5FYW - chains A and N of the 22 polymer chains in the assembly; structure by electron microscopy, 4.35 A resolution (low resolution: residue-level contacts below are approximate; hydrogen-bond / salt-bridge calls are withheld).

== Chain A ==
Protein: DNA-directed RNA polymerase II subunit RPB1
From: Saccharomyces cerevisiae
Notes: EC 2.7.7.6
UniProt: P04050 (RPB1_YEAST); residue numbers follow UniProt; this construct covers 1-1733
Sequence (1733 residues; numbered 1 to 1733; the number before each row is that of its first residue):
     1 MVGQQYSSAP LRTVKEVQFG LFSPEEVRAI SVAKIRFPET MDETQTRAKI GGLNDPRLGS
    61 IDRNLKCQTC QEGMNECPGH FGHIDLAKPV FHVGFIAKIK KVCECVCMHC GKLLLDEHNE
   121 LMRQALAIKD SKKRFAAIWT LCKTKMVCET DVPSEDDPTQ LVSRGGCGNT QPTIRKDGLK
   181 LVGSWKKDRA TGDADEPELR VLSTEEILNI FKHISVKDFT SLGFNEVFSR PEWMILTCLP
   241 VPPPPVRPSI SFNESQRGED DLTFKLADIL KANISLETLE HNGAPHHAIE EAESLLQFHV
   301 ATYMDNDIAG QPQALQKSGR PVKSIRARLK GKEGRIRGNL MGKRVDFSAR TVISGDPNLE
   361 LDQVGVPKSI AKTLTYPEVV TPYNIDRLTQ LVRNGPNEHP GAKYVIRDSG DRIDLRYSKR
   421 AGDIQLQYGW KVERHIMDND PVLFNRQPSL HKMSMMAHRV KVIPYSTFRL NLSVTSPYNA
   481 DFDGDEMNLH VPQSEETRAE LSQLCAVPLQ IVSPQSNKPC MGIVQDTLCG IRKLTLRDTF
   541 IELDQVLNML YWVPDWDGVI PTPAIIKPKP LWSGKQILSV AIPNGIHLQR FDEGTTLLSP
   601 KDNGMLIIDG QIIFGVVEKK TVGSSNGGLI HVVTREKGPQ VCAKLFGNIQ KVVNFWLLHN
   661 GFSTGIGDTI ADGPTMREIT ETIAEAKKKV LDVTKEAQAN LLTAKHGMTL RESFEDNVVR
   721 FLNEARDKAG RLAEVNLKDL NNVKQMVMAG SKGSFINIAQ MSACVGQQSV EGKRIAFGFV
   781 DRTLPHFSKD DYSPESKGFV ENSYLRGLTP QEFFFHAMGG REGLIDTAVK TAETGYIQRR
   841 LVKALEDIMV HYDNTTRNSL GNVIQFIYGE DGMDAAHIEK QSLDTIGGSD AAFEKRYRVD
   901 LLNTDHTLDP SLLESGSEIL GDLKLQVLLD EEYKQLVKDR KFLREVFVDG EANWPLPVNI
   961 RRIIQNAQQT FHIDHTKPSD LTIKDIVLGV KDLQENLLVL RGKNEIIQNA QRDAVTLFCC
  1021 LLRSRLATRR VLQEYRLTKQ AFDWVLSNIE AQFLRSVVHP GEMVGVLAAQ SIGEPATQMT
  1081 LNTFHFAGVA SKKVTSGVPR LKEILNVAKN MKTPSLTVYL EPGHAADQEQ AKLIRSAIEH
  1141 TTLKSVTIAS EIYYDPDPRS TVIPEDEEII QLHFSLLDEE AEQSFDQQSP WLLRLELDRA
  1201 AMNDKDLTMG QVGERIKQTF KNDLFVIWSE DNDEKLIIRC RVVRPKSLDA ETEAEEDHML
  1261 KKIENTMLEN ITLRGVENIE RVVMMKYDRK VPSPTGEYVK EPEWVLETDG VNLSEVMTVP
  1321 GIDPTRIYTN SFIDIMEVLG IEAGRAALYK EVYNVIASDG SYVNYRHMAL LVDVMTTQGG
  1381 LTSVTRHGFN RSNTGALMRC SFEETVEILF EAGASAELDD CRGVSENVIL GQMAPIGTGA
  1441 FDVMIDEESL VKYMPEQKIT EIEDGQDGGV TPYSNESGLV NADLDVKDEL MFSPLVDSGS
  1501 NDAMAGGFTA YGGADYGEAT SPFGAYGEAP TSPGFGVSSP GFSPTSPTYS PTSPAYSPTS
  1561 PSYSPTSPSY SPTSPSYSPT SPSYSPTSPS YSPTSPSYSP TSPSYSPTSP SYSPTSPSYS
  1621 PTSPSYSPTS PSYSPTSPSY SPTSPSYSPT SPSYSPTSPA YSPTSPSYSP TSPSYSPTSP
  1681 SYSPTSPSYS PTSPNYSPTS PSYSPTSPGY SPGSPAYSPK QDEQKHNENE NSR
Unresolved in the structure: 1-2, 155-163, 188-196, 1080-1092, 1176-1186, 1244-1253, 1453-1733
Ion coordination: Zn2+ site 1: Cys67, Cys70, Cys77; Zn2+ site 2: Cys107, Cys110, Cys148; Mg2+: Asp481, Asp483, Asp485
Swiss-Prot annotation at these positions:
  - region: Pro248 to Asp260 (Lid loop), Asn306 to Lys323 (Rudder loop), Pro810 to Glu822 (Bridging helix)
  - binding site (Zn(2+)): Cys67, Cys70, Cys77, His80, Cys107, Cys110, Cys148, Cys167
  - binding site (Mg(2+)): Asp481, Asp483, Asp485
  - modified residue: Thr1471 (Phosphothreonine)
  - cross-link (Glycyl lysine isopeptide (Lys-Gly)): Lys695 (interchain with G-Cter in ubiquitin), Lys1246 (interchain with G-Cter in ubiquitin), Lys1350 (interchain with G-Cter in ubiquitin)
  - natural variant: Ser1653 to Pro1659 (deletion: In strain: A364A)
  - mutagenesis: Lys1246 (K1246R: Impairs ubiquitination during transcription stress)

== Chain N ==
Molecule: Nontemplate DNA
Sequence (72 nucleotides; row label = number of the first residue in the row):
     1 CGAGAACAGT AGCACGCTGT GTATATAATA GTGTGTTGTA CATAGCGGAG GTCGGTGGGG
    61 CACAACTGCG CT
Unresolved in the structure: 1-7, 43-59, 72

== How chain A and chain N interact ==
Residue-residue contacts (4):
  Trp139(A) - DC66(N)
  Arg175(A) - DT67(N)
  Ala1108(A) - DC63(N)
  Lys1109(A) - DC63(N)
Interface residues without a listed pair, chain A (5 interface residues in all): His1387
Interface residues without a listed pair, chain N (4 interface residues in all): DA64

== In short ==
The interface between chain A and chain N involves 5 residues on one side and 4 on the other. The Zn2+ site 1
is built by Cys67(A), Cys70(A) and Cys77(A). UniProt lists 8 Zn2+-binding residues, 3 Mg2+-binding residues
and one mutagenesis site on chain A.
Here chain A is DNA-directed RNA polymerase II subunit RPB1 (Saccharomyces cerevisiae) and chain N is
Nontemplate DNA. Entry 5FYW (Transcription initiation complex structures elucidate DNA opening (OC)) was
determined by electron microscopy together with 5FZ5, 5IP7 and 5IP9 from the same study.
